PDB entry 9OP5 | electron microscopy, 3.50 A resolution | chains H and h of the 24 polymer chains in the assembly

Chain H:
Molecule: Capsid scaffolding protein
Organism: Human alphaherpesvirus 1 strain KOS
UniProt: I3TC84 (I3TC84_HHV1); residues -447 to 187 here correspond to UniProt positions 1-635 (UniProt number = residue number + 448)
Chain sequence (635 residues; each row starts with the number of its first residue; numbers below 1 keep their minus sign (Met-447 is residue -447)):
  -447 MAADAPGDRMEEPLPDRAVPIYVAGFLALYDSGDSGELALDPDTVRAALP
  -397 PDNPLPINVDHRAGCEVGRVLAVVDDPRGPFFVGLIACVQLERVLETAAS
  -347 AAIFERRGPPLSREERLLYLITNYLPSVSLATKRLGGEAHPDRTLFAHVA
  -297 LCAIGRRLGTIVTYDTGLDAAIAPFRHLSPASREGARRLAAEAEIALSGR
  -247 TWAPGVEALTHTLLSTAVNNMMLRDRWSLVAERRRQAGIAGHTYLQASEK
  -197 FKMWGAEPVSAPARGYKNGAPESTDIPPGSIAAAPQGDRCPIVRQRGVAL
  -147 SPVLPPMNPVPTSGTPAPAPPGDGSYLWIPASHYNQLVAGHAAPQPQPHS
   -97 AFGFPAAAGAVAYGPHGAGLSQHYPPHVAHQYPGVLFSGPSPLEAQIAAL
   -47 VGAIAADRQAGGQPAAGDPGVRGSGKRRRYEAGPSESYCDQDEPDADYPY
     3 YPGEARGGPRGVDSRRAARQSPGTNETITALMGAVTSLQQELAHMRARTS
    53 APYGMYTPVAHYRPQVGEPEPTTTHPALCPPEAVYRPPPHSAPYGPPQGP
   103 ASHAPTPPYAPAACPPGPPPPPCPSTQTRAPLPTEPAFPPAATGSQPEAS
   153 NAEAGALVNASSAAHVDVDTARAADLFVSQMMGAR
Disordered / not traced: -447 to 0, 8-187

Chain h:
Molecule: Capsid portal protein
Organism: Human alphaherpesvirus 1 strain KOS
UniProt: H9E912 (H9E912_HHV1); the author numbering skips numbers that UniProt does not, so the offset changes along the chain: 0-27 = UniProt 1-28; 29-676 = UniProt 29-676
Chain sequence (676 residues; row label = number of the first residue in the row; note: 1 number in that range is skipped by the numbering (no residue carries it; nothing is unmodelled there); numbering starts at 0):
     0 MTAPRSWAPTTRARGDTEALCSPEDGWV
    29 KVHPTPGTMLFREILHGQLGYTEGQGVYNVVRSSEATTRQLQAAIFHALL
    79 NATTYRDLEADWLGHVAARGLQPQRLVRRYRNAREADIAGVAERVFDTWR
   129 NTLRTTLLDFAHGLVACFAPGGPSGPSSFPKYIDWLTCLGLVPILRKRQE
   179 GGVTQGLRAFLKQHPLTRQLATVAEAAERAGPGFFELALAFDSTRVADYD
   229 RVYIYYNHRRGDWLVRDPISGQRGECLVLWPPLWTGDRLVFDSPVQRLFP
   279 EIVACHSLREHAHVCRLRNTASVKVLLGRKSDSERGVAGAARVVNKVLGE
   329 DDETKAGSAASRLVRLIINMKGMRHVGDINDTVRAYLDEAGGHLIDAPAV
   379 DGTLPGFGKGGNSRGSAGQDQGGRAPQLRQAFRTAVVNNINGVLEGYINN
   429 LFGTIERLRETNAGLATQLQERDRELRRATAGALERQQRAADLAAESVTG
   479 GCGSRPAGADLLRADYDIIDVSKSMDDDTYVANSFQHPYIPSYAQDLERL
   529 SRLWEHELVRCFKILCHRNNQGQETSISYSSGAIAAFVAPYFESVLRAPR
   579 VGAPITGSDVILGEEELWDAVFKKTRLQTYLTDIAALFVADVQHAALPPP
   629 PSPVGADFRPGASPRGRSRSRSPGRTAPGAPDQGGGIGHRDGRRDGRR
Disordered / not traced: 0-23, 311-493, 624-676

Interface between chain H and chain h:
Contacting residue pairs - 16 pairs, chain H then chain h:
  Pro1(H) - Ala96(h)  hydrophobic
  Tyr2(H) - His93(h)
  Tyr2(H) - Gln197(h)  hydrogen bond (side chain-backbone)
  Tyr2(H) - Leu198(h)
  Tyr3(H) - His93(h)
  Tyr3(H) - Arg97(h)  hydrogen bond
  Tyr3(H) - Thr126(h)
  Pro4(H) - Trp127(h)
  Pro4(H) - Thr130(h)
  Pro4(H) - Leu131(h)
  Pro4(H) - Thr134(h)
  Pro4(H) - Gln197(h)
  Pro4(H) - Leu198(h)  hydrophobic
  Gly5(H) - Thr134(h)  hydrogen bond (backbone-side chain)
  Glu6(H) - Gln197(h)  hydrogen bond (backbone-side chain)
  Ala7(H) - Gln197(h)

Overview:
7 residues of chain H and 10 residues of chain h are in contact; the contacts include 4 hydrogen bonds. Polar
pairs include Tyr2(H)-Gln197(h), Tyr3(H)-Arg97(h) and Gly5(H)-Thr134(h).
Here chain H is Capsid scaffolding protein and chain h is Capsid portal protein, both from Human
alphaherpesvirus 1 strain KOS. Entry 9OP5 (Herpes simplex virus type 1 (HSV-1) B-capsid pUL6 portal protein,
dodecameric complex) was determined by electron microscopy, deposited together with 9OP4, 9OPV, 9OP8, 9OPB and
9OPC.
